PDB entry 5Y7W | X-ray diffraction, 2.25 A resolution | chains A and C

# Chain A
Name: Nuclear receptor coactivator 1
Source organism: Mus musculus
Notes: EC 2.3.1.48
UniProt: P70365 (NCOA1_MOUSE); residue numbers follow UniProt; this construct covers 257-367
Amino-acid sequence (127 residues; row label = number of the first residue in the row):
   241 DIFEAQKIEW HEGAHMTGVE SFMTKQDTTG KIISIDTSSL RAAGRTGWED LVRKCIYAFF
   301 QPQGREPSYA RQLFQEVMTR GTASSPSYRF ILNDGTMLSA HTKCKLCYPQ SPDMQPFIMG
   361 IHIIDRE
Unresolved in the structure: 366-367
Construct notes: expression tag (241-256)

# Chain C
Name: YL-2 peptide
Amino-acid sequence (16 residues; each row starts with the number of its first residue):
     1 LLPPTEQDLL KLALYX
Modified / non-standard residues: Leu10, Leu14 (2-methyl-L-norleucine; MK8); Ala13 (2-amino-3-cyclohexyl-propionic acid; ALC); NH2 (amino group) at position 16
Glycans and other covalent adducts: covalent link Leu10-Leu14

# Interface between chain A and chain C
Residue-residue contacts (22; chain A residue first):
  Gln266(A) with Leu1(C)
  Thr269(A) with Leu1(C)
  Gly270(A) with Leu1(C)
  Ile272(A) with Pro4(C), hydrophobic; Leu12(C), hydrophobic
  Ile273(A) with Leu12(C)
  Ser274(A) with Leu12(C)
  Ile275(A) with Leu9(C), hydrophobic; Leu12(C), hydrophobic
  Glu289(A) with Ala13(C)
  Val292(A) with Ala13(C)
  Arg293(A) with Glu6(C), salt bridge; Ala13(C)
  Ile296(A) with Leu9(C), hydrophobic
  Tyr297(A) with Pro4(C); Glu6(C), hydrogen bond; Leu9(C)
  Phe300(A) with Leu1(C), hydrophobic; Pro3(C), hydrophobic; Pro4(C)
  Arg311(A) with Leu1(C), hydrogen bond (side chain-backbone); Pro3(C)
Interface residues without a listed pair, chain A (17 interface residues in all): Lys271, Ala310, Phe314
Interface residues without a listed pair, chain C (11 interface residues in all): Leu2, Thr5, Asp8, Leu10

# Summary
17 residues of chain A face 11 of chain C across their interface, with 2 hydrogen bonds and 1 salt bridge.
Among the polar pairs are Arg293(A)-Glu6(C), Tyr297(A)-Glu6(C) and Arg311(A)-Leu1(C).
Here chain A is Nuclear receptor coactivator 1 (Mus musculus) and chain C is YL-2 peptide. Entry 5Y7W (Crystal
structure of the Nco-A1 PAS-B domain with YL-2) was determined by X-ray diffraction.
